Entry 6OZH (X-ray diffraction, 3.03 A resolution); this record covers chains A and G of the 4 polymer chains in the assembly.

# Chain A
Name: endonuclease V isoform X2
Source organism: Ciona intestinalis
Reference sequence: A0A3Q0JV13 (A0A3Q0JV13_CIOIN); numbering as in UniProt (aligned over 1-245)
Sequence (245 residues; numbered 1 to 245; the number before each row is that of its first residue):
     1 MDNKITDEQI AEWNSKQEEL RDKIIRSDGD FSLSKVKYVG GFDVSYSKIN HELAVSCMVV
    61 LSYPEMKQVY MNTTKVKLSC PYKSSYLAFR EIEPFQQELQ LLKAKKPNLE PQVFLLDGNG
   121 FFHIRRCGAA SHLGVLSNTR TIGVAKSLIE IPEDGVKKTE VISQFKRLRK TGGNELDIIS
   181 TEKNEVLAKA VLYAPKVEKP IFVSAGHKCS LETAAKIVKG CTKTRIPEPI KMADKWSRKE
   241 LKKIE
Disordered / not traced: 1-4
Reported in the primary citation:
  - catalytic residues: Glu91, Asp234 (proposed by the authors, not directly observed)

# Chain G
Molecule: 24-nt DNA/RNA hybrid strand
Sequence (24 nucleotides; row label = number of the first residue in the row):
     1 CGGTAACCGI ATATGCAGCA TTTC
Disordered / not traced: 5, 24

# Chain A / chain G interface
Contacting residue pairs (13; chain A residue first):
  Lys48(A) with DT22(G), hydrogen bond to the base; DT23(G), base contact
  Lys196(A) with DA17(G), sugar contact
  Val197(A) with DA17(G), phosphate contact; DG18(G), phosphate contact
  Glu198(A) with DG18(G), hydrogen bond to the phosphate
  Lys199(A) with DG18(G), hydrogen bond to the phosphate; DC19(G), phosphate contact
  Thr224(A) with DC16(G), phosphate contact; DA17(G), phosphate contact
  Arg225(A) with DA17(G), hydrogen bond to the phosphate; DG18(G), phosphate contact
  Lys231(A) with DC16(G), salt bridge to the phosphate
Interface residues without a listed pair, chain A (9 interface residues in all): Lys235
Interface residues without a listed pair, chain G (7 interface residues in all): DG15

# In short
9 residues of chain A face 7 of chain G across their interface; the contacts include 4 hydrogen bonds and 1
salt bridge. Polar pairs include Lys48(A)-DT22(G), Glu198(A)-DG18(G) and Lys199(A)-DG18(G). The paper reports
catalytic residues Glu91(A) and Asp234(A).
Chain A is endonuclease V isoform X2 (Ciona intestinalis) and chain G is a 24-nt DNA/RNA hybrid strand; the
structure, Crystal structure of Ciona intestinalis (Ci) Endonuclease V in complex with a 24mer DNA containing
an ..., was determined by X-ray diffraction together with 6OZF, 6OZG, 6OZI, 6OZJ, 6OZK, 6OZL and 7 further
entries from the same study.
